Entry 8G7N (electron microscopy, 2.70 A resolution); this record covers chains A and H of the 28 polymer chains in the assembly.

# Chain A (and H)
Molecule: 60 kDa heat shock protein, mitochondrial
From: Homo sapiens
Notes: EC 5.6.1.7; engineered mutation(s): V72I; chain H of this document is another copy of the same molecule, construct and numbering; everything in this record applies to it too
UniProtKB: P10809 (CH60_HUMAN); residues 1-547 here correspond to UniProt positions 27-573 (UniProt number = residue number + 26)
Sequence (550 residues; row label = number of the first residue in the row; numbers below 1 keep their minus sign (Ser-2 is residue -2)):
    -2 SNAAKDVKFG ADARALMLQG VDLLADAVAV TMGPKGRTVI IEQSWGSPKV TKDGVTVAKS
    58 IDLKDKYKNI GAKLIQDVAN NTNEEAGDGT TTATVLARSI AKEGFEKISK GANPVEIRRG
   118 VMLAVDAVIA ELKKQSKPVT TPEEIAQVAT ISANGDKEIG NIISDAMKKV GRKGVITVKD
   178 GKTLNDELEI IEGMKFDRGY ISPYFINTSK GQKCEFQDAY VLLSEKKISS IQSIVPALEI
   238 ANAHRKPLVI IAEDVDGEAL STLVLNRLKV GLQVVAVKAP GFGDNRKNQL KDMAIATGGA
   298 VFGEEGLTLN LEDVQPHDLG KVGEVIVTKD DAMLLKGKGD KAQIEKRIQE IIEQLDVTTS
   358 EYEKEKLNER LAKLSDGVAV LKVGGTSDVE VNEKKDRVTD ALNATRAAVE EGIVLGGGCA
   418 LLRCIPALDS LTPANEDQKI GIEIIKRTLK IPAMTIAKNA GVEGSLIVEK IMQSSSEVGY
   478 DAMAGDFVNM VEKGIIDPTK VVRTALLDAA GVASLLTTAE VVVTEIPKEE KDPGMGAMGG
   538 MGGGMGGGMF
Unresolved in the structure: -2 to -1, 527-547
Differences from the reference sequence: expression tag (-2 to 0); variant Ile72 (Val98 in P10809)
Bound ions: K+: Thr28, Lys49, Thr88 (together with ATP); Mg2+: Asp85 (together with ATP)
Small-molecule neighbours: ATP (adenosine-5'-triphosphate): Thr28, Met29, Gly30, Pro31, Lys49, Asp50, Gly51, Asp85, Gly86, Thr87, Thr88, Thr89, Ile148, Asp397, Gly413, Gly414, Gly415, Ile453, Tyr477, Asp478, Ala479, Met480, Ile492, Asp494
Curated features (UniProtKB/Swiss-Prot):
  - binding site (ATP): Lys49, Asp85 to Thr89, Gly414, Asp494
  - modified residue: Lys5 (N6-succinyllysine), Ser41 (Phosphoserine), Ser44 (Phosphoserine), Lys49 (N6-acetyllysine), Lys56 (N6-acetyllysine), Lys61 (N6-acetyllysine), Tyr64 (Phosphotyrosine), Lys65 (N6-acetyllysine), Lys99 (N6-acetyllysine), Lys104 (N6-acetyllysine), Lys107 (N6-acetyllysine), Lys130 (N6-acetyllysine), Lys165 (N6-acetyllysine), Lys176 (N6-acetyllysine), Lys179 (N6-acetyllysine), Lys192 (N6-acetyllysine), Lys210 (N6-acetyllysine), Lys223 (N6-acetyllysine), Lys224 (N6-acetyllysine), Lys243 (N6-acetyllysine) and 11 more in UniProt
  - cross-link: Lys525 (Glycyl lysine isopeptide (Lys-Gly) (interchain with G-Cter in SUMO2))
What the authors report for this chain:
  - conformationally variable residues (domain motion): Phe279, Tyr359
  - mutagenesis - W42A, Y201A, F279A, Y359A: decreased catalytic activity on mtHsp10
  - mutagenesis - W42A, F279A, Y359A: decreased stability
  - mutagenesis - Y201A: unchanged stability

# Interface between chain A and chain H
Residue-residue contacts - 6 pairs, chain A then chain H:
  Ser462(A) with Ser462(H), hydrogen bond; Leu463(H)
  Leu463(A) with Ser462(H); Leu463(H), hydrophobic; Glu466(H)
  Glu466(A) with Leu463(H)
Other interface residues (no listed pair), chain A (4 interface residues in all): Glu460
Other interface residues (no listed pair), chain H (4 interface residues in all): Glu460

# Summary
The chain A/chain H interface involves 4 residues from each chain, with 1 hydrogen bond. Its one
hydrogen-bonded contact is Ser462(A)-Ser462(H). Bound to chain A: ATP. UniProt lists 8 ATP-binding residues on
chain A. From the paper: W42A, Y201A and F279A of chain A, among others, reduce catalytic activity on mtHsp10;
conformational variability at Phe279(A) and Tyr359(A).
Chain A and chain H are both 60 kDa heat shock protein, mitochondrial (Homo sapiens); the structure, ATP- and
mtHsp10-bound mtHsp60 V72I, was determined by electron microscopy together with 8G7J, 8G7K, 8G7L, 8G7M and
8G7O from the same study.
